PDB entry 7W9P | electron microscopy, 2.90 A resolution | chains A and C of the 3 polymer chains in the assembly

== Chain A ==
Molecule: Sodium channel protein type 9 subunit alpha
Organism: Homo sapiens
UniProt: Q15858 (SCN9A_HUMAN); residues 1-1988 here = UniProt positions 1-1988
Amino-acid sequence (2031 residues; row label = number of the first residue in the row; numbers below 1 keep their minus sign (Met-42 is residue -42)):
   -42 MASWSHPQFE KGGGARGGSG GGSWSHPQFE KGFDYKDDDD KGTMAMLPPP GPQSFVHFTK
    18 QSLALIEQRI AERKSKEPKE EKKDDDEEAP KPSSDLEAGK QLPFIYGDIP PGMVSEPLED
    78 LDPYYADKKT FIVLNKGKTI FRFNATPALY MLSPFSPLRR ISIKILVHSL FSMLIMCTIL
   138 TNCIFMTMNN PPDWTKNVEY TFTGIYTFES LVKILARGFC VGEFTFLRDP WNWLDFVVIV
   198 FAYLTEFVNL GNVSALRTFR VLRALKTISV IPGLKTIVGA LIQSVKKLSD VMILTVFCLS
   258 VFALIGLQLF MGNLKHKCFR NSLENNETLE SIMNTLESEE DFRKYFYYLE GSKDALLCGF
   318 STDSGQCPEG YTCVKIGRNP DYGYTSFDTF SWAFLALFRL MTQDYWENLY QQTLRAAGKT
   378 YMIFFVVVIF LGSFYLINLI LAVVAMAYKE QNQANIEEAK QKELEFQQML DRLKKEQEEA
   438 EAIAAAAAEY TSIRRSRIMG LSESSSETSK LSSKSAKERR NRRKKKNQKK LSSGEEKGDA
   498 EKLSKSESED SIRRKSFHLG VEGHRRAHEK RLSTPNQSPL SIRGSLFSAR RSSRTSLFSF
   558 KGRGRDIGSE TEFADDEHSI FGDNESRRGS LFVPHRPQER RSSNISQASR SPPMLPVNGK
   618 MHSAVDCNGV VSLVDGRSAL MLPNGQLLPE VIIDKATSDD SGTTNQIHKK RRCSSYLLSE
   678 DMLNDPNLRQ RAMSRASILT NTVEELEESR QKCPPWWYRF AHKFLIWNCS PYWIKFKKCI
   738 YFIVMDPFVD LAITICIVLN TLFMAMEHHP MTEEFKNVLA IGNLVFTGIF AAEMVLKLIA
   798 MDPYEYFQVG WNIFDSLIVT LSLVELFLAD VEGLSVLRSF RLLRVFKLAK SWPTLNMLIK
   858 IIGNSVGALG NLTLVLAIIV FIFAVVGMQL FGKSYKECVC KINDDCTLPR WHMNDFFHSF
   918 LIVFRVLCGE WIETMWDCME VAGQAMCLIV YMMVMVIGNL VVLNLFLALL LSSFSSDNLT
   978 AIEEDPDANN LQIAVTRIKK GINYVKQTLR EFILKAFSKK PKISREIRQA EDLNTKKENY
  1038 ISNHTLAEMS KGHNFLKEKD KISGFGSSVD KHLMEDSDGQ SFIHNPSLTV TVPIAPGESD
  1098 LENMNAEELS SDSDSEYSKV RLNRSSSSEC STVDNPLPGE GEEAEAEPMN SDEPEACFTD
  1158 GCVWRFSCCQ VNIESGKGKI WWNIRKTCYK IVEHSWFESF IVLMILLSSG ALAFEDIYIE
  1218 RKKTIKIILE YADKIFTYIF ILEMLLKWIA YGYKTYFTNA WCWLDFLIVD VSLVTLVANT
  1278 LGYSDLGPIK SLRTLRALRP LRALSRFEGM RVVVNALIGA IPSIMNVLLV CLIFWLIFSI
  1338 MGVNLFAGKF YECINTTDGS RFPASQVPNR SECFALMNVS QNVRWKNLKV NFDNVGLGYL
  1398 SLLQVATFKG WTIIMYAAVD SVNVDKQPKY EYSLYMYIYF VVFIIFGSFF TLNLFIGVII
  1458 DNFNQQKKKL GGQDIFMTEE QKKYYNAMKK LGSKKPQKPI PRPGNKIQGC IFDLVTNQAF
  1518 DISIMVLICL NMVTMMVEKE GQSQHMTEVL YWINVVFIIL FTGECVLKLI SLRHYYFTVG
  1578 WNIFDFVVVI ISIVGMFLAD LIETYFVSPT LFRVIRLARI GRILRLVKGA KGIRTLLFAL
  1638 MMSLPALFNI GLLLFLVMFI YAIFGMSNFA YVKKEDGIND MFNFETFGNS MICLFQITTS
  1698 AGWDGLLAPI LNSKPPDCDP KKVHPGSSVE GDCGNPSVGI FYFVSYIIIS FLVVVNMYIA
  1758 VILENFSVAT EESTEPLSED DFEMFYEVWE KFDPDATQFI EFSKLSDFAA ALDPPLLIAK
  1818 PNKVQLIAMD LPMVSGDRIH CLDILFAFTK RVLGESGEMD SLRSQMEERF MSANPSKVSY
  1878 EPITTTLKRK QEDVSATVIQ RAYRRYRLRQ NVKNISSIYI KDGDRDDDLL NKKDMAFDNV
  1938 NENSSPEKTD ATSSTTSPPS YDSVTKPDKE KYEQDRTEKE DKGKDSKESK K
Unresolved in the structure: -42 to 7, 35-46, 429-727, 1015-1174, 1892-1988
Sequence notes: expression tag (-42 to 0); engineered mutation Lys406 (Glu in Q15858)
Cystine bridges: Cys275-Cys324, Cys315-Cys330, Cys897-Cys903, Cys935-Cys944, Cys1350-Cys1370, Cys1715-Cys1730
Glycans and other covalent adducts: N-acetylglucosamine (NAG) linked to Asn283, Asn1352, Asn1366, Asn1375
Residues lining bound ligands:
  - 1PW ((2S,3R,4E)-2-(acetylamino)-3-hydroxyoctadec-4-en-1-yl dihydrogen phosphate): Gln360, Phe391, Ile1321, Leu1325, Leu1400, Thr1404, Phe1452, Thr1696, Ser1697, Ile1744, Ile1745, Ser1747, Phe1748, Leu1749, Val1752
  - Saxitoxin (9SL; [(3aS,4R,10aS)-2,6-diamino-10,10-dihydroxy-3a,4,9,10-tetrahydro-3H,8H-pyrrolo[1,2-c]purin-4-yl]methyl carbamate): Tyr362, Glu364, Glu927, Glu930, Phe1405, Lys1406, Gly1407, Trp1408, Thr1409, Ile1410, Ala1698, Gly1699, Asp1701
  - 1-O-octadecyl-sn-glycero-3-phosphocholine (LPE), molecule 1: Ile250, Val253, Phe254, Ser257, Phe347, Phe351, Met1529, Met1533, Leu1623, Gly1626, Ala1627, Lys1628
  - 1-O-octadecyl-sn-glycero-3-phosphocholine (LPE), molecule 2: Thr319, Asp320, Lys376, Thr377, Met379, Val383, Phe387, Phe1652, Met1655, Met1688, Phe1692
  - 1-O-octadecyl-sn-glycero-3-phosphocholine (LPE), molecule 3: Phe387, Glu1477, Gln1478, Tyr1481, Leu1641, Pro1642, Leu1644, Phe1645, Asn1646, Tyr1755
  - 1-O-octadecyl-sn-glycero-3-phosphocholine (LPE), molecule 4: Trp1178, Trp1179, Arg1182, Trp1245, Tyr1250
  - 1-O-octadecyl-sn-glycero-3-phosphocholine (LPE), molecule 5: Leu1203, Ser1206, Gly1207, Ala1210, Phe1211, Lys1219, Phe1304, Met1307, Leu1649, Phe1652, Leu1653, Phe1656, Phe1684
  - 1-O-octadecyl-sn-glycero-3-phosphocholine (LPE), molecule 6: Asp1213, Tyr1215, Arg1218, Lys1219, Thr1683, Phe1684, Gly1685
  - 1-O-octadecyl-sn-glycero-3-phosphocholine (LPE), molecule 7: Ala1257, Trp1258, Leu1261, Leu1292, Leu1295, Leu1298, Leu1301, Val1311, Asn1312, Ile1315
  - 1-O-octadecyl-sn-glycero-3-phosphocholine (LPE), molecule 8: Leu1298, Leu1301, Leu1650, Leu1653, Val1654, Ile1657, Tyr1658, Phe1661, Val1735, Phe1738, Tyr1739, Ser1742, Ile1746
  - 1-O-octadecyl-sn-glycero-3-phosphocholine (LPE), molecule 9: Tyr1481, Ala1484, Met1485, Leu1488, Leu1641
  - 1-O-octadecyl-sn-glycero-3-phosphocholine (LPE), molecule 10: Ser1710, Lys1711, Pro1733, Ser1734, Ile1737, Phe1738, Val1741, Ser1742, Ile1745
  - phosphatidyl serine (P5S; O-[(R)-{[(2R)-2,3-bis(octadecanoyloxy)propyl]oxy}(hydroxy)phosphoryl]-L-serine), molecule 1: Leu388, Gly1489, Ser1490, Trp1578, Phe1581, Leu1621, Val1624, Arg1631, Thr1632, Leu1634, Phe1635, Leu1637, Met1638, Leu1641, Ala1766
  - phosphatidyl serine (P5S), molecule 2: Trp1178, Trp1179, Arg1182, Lys1183, Tyr1186, Leu1242, Trp1245, Ile1246, Ala1247, Tyr1248, Gly1249, Tyr1250, Lys1251, Thr1252
  - phosphatidyl serine (P5S), molecule 3: Leu1566, Ile1567, Arg1570, His1571, Phe1574
Swiss-Prot annotation at these positions:
  - site (Is directly targeted by the spider protoxin-II): Glu822, Asp827
  - modified residue: Ser1490 (Phosphoserine)
  - glycosylation (N-linked (GlcNAc...) asparagine): Asn209, Asn283, Asn1352, Asn1366, Asn1375
  - natural variant: Gln10 (Q10R: In PERYTHM), Ile62 (I62V: Found in a patient with febrile seizures; uncertain significance), Pro149 (P149Q: Found in a patient with febrile seizures; uncertain significance), Phe216 (F216S: In PERYTHM), Ser241 (S241T: In PERYTHM), Asn395 (N395K: In PERYTHM), Asn641 (N641Y: Found in patients with febrile seizures plus; uncertain significance), Cys710 (C710Y: Found in a patient with severe myoclonic epilepsy in infancy; uncertain significance), Ile859 (I859T: In PERYTHM), Leu869 (L869F: In PERYTHM; L869H: In PERYTHM), Arg907 (R907Q: In CIP), Arg1007 (R1007C: In PEXPD), 11 further natural variant entries in UniProt
  - mutagenesis: Glu764 (E764Q: 5-fold less blocked by the spider huwentoxin-IV), Ile778 (I778A: 5-fold less inhibited by the spider protoxin-II), Glu822 (E822A: No change in inhibition (IC(50)) by the spider protoxin-II, but has a significant impact on channel activation by shifiting the V(50) towart 0 mV when targeted by protoxin-II ...), Leu823 (L823A: 9-fold less inhibited by the spider protoxin-II), Phe824 (F824A: 4-fold less inhibited by the spider protoxin-II; F824C: Less inhibited by the spider protoxin-II), Leu825 (L825A: No change in inhibition by the spider protoxin-II; L825C: 19-fold less blocked by the spider huwentoxin-IV), Ala826 (A826L: 8-fold less inhibited by the spider protoxin-II), Asp827 (D827A: 13-fold less blocked by the spider huwentoxin-IV, 3-fold less inhibited by the spider protoxin-II, and has a significant impact on channel activation by shifiting the V(50) towart 0 mV when ...), Glu829 (E829C: 400-fold less blocked by the spider huwentoxin-IV), Thr1409 to Ile1410 (Important increase in inhibition by saxitoxin and little increase in inhibition by tetrodotoxin), Ser1490 (S1490A: Abolishes stimulation by agents that stimulate PKC activity; S1490D/E: Increases current amplitude), Asp1597 (D1597A: Decrease of the inhibition of fast inactivation produced by scorpion alpha-toxins CvIV4 and AaH2 on this channel), 2 further mutagenesis entries in UniProt

== Chain C ==
Molecule: Sodium channel subunit beta-2
Organism: Homo sapiens
UniProt: O60939 (SCN2B_HUMAN); residues 1-215 here = UniProt positions 1-215
Amino-acid sequence (215 residues; row label = number of the first residue in the row):
     1 MHRDAWLPRP AFSLTGLSLF FSLVPPGRSM EVTVPATLNV LNGSDARLPC TFNSCYTVNH
    61 KQFSLNWTYQ ECNNCSEEMF LQFRMKIINL KLERFQDRVE FSGNPSKYDV SVMLRNVQPE
   121 DEGIYNCYIM NPPDRHRGHG KIHLQVLMEE PPERDSTVAV IVGASVGGFL AVVILVLMVV
   181 KCVRRKKEQK LSTDDLKTEE EGKTDGEGNP DDGAK
Unresolved in the structure: 1-29, 149-215
Cystine bridges: Cys50-Cys127, Cys72-Cys75
Swiss-Prot annotation at these positions:
  - site (Binds SCN2A): Tyr56, Arg135
  - modified residue: Ser192 (Phosphoserine), Thr204 (Phosphothreonine)
  - glycosylation (N-linked (GlcNAc...) asparagine): Asn42, Asn66, Asn74
  - natural variant: Arg28 (R28Q: In ATFB14; R28W: In ATFB14), Asp211 (D211G: Found in a patient with Brugada syndrome; uncertain significance)
  - mutagenesis: Cys55 (C55A/S: Does not bind alpha subunit. Loss of ability to protect alpha subunit from inhibition by the spider protoxin-II)

== Interface between chain A and chain C ==
Disulfides between the chains: Cys895(A)-Cys55(C)
Contacting residue pairs (7):
  Glu894(A) - Tyr56(C)  hydrogen bond (backbone-side chain)
  Cys895(A) - Cys55(C)  disulfide
  Cys895(A) - Tyr56(C)
  Val896(A) - Tyr56(C)  hydrogen bond (backbone-side chain)
  Cys897(A) - Tyr56(C)  hydrogen bond (backbone-side chain)
  Lys898(A) - Tyr56(C)
  Cys903(A) - Arg135(C)
Other interface residues (no listed pair), chain A (8 interface residues in all): Glu294, Asp902
Other interface residues (no listed pair), chain C (5 interface residues in all): Lys61, Pro133

== Overview ==
Chain A and chain C form an interface of 8 and 5 residues respectively, with 1 disulfide bond and 3 hydrogen
bonds. Polar pairs include Glu894(A)-Tyr56(C), Val896(A)-Tyr56(C) and Cys897(A)-Tyr56(C).
Chain A is Sodium channel protein type 9 subunit alpha and chain C is Sodium channel subunit beta-2, both from
Homo sapiens; the structure, Cryo-EM structure of human Nav1.7(E406K) in complex with auxiliary beta subunits,
huwentoxin-IV and saxitoxin (S6IV pi ..., was determined by electron microscopy (same publication as 7W9K,
7W9L, 7W9M and 7W9T).
